Entry 7Y65 (electron microscopy, 3.20 A resolution); this record covers chains A and B of the 6 polymer chains in the assembly.

# Chain A
Molecule: Guanine nucleotide-binding protein G(i) subunit alpha-1
Organism: Homo sapiens
UniProt: P63096 (GNAI1_HUMAN); residues 1-354 here = UniProt positions 1-354
Amino-acid sequence (354 residues; each row starts with the number of its first residue):
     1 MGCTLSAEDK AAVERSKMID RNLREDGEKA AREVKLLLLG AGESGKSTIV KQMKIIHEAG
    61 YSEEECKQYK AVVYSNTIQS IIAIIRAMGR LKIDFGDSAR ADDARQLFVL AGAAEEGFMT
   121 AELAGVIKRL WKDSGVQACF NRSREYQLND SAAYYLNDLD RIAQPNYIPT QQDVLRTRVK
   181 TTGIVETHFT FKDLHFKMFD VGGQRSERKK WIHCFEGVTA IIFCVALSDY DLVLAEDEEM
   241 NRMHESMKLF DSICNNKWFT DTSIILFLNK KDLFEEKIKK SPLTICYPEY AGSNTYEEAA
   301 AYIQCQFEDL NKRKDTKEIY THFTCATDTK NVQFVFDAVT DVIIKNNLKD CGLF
Disordered / not traced: 1, 56-182

# Chain B
Molecule: Guanine nucleotide-binding protein G(I)/G(S)/G(T) subunit beta-1
Organism: Homo sapiens
UniProt: P62873 (GBB1_HUMAN); residues 2-340 here = UniProt positions 2-340
Amino-acid sequence (356 residues; row label = number of the first residue in the row; numbers below 1 keep their minus sign (Met-15 is residue -15)):
   -15 MHHHHLEVLF QGPGSSGSEL DQLRQEAEQL KNQIRDARKA CADATLSQIT NNIDPVGRIQ
    45 MRTRRTLRGH LAKIYAMHWG TDSRLLVSAS QDGKLIIWDS YTTNKVHAIP LRSSWVMTCA
   105 YAPSGNYVAC GGLDNICSIY NLKTREGNVR VSRELAGHTG YLSCCRFLDD NQIVTSSGDT
   165 TCALWDIETG QQTTTFTGHT GDVMSLSLAP DTRLFVSGAC DASAKLWDVR EGMCRQTFTG
   225 HESDINAICF FPNGNAFATG SDDATCRLFD LRADQELMTY SHDNIICGIT SVSFSKSGRL
   285 LLAGYDDFNC NVWDALKADR AGVLAGHDNR VSCLGVTDDG MAVATGSWDS FLKIWN
Disordered / not traced: -15 to 0
Sequence notes: initiating methionine (-15); expression tag (-14 to 1)

# Interface between chain A and chain B
Residue-residue contacts (28; chain A residue first):
  Ala12(A) - Asn88(B)
  Val13(A) - Asn88(B)
  Arg15(A) - Val90(B)  hydrogen bond (side chain-backbone)
  Ser16(A) - Asn88(B)
  Ser16(A) - Lys89(B)
  Ile19(A) - Lys89(B)
  Ile19(A) - Ala92(B)  hydrophobic
  Asp20(A) - Lys89(B)  salt bridge
  Leu23(A) - Lys78(B)
  Leu23(A) - Ile80(B)  hydrophobic
  Leu23(A) - Lys89(B)
  Gly183(A) - Asn119(B)
  Ile184(A) - Leu117(B)  hydrophobic
  Phe199(A) - Trp99(B)  hydrophobic
  Gln204(A) - Leu117(B)
  Gln204(A) - Gly144(B)
  Gln204(A) - Tyr145(B)
  Glu207(A) - Asp186(B)
  Lys209(A) - Asp228(B)  salt bridge
  Lys210(A) - Tyr145(B)
  Lys210(A) - Met188(B)
  Lys210(A) - Cys204(B)
  Lys210(A) - Asp228(B)  salt bridge
  Cys214(A) - Tyr59(B)  hydrogen bond
  Cys214(A) - Trp99(B)
  Phe215(A) - Trp99(B)  hydrophobic
  Glu216(A) - Lys57(B)
  Trp258(A) - Arg314(B)
Other interface residues (no listed pair), chain A (24 interface residues in all): Arg24, Asp26, Gly27, Ser206, Trp211, His213
Other interface residues (no listed pair), chain B (25 interface residues in all): Gly53, Leu55, Thr87, His91, Thr143, Gly162, Asn230

# Overview
The interface between chain A and chain B involves 24 residues on one side and 25 on the other; the contacts
include 2 hydrogen bonds and 3 salt bridges. Polar contacts include Asp20(A)-Lys89(B), Lys209(A)-Asp228(B) and
Lys210(A)-Asp228(B).
Here chain A is Guanine nucleotide-binding protein G(i) subunit alpha-1 and chain B is Guanine
nucleotide-binding protein G(I)/G(S)/G(T) subunit beta-1, both from Homo sapiens. Entry 7Y65 (Cryo-EM
structure of C5a peptide-bound C5aR1 in complex with Gi protein) was determined by electron microscopy
together with 7Y64, 7Y66 and 7Y67 from the same study.
